PDB entry 5LXT | X-ray diffraction, 1.90 A resolution | chains C and D of the 6 polymer chains in the assembly

Chain C:
Name: Tubulin alpha-1B chain
Organism: Bos taurus
UniProt: P81947 (TBA1B_BOVIN); residue numbers follow UniProt; this construct covers 1-451
Amino-acid sequence (451 residues; each row starts with the number of its first residue):
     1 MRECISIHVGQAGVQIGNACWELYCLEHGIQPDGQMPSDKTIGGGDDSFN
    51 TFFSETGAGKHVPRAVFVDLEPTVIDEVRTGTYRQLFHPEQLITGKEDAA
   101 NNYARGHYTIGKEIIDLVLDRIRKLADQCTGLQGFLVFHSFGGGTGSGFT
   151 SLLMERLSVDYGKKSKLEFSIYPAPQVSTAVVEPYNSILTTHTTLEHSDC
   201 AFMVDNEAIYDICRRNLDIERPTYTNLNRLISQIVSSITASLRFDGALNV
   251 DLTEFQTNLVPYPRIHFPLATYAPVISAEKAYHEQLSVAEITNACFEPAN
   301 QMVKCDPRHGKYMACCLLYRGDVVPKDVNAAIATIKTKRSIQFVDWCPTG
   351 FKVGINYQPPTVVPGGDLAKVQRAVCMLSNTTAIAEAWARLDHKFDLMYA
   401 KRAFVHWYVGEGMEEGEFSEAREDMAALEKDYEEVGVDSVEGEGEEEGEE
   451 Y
Disordered / not traced: 441-451
Ion coordination: Ca2+: Asp-39, Thr-41, Gly-44, Glu-55
Small-molecule neighbours: GTP (guanosine-5'-triphosphate): Val-9, Gly-10, Gln-11, Ala-12, Gln-15, Ile-16, Asp-69, Asp-98, Ala-99, Ala-100, Asn-101, Ser-140, Gly-142, Gly-143, Gly-144, Thr-145, Gly-146, Ile-171, Pro-173, Val-177, Ser-178, Thr-179, Glu-183, Asn-206, Tyr-224, Leu-227, Asn-228, Ile-231

Chain D:
Name: Tubulin beta-2B chain
Organism: Bos taurus
UniProt: Q6B856 (TBB2B_BOVIN); the author numbering skips numbers that UniProt does not, so the offset changes along the chain: 1-42 = UniProt 1-42; 45-360 = UniProt 43-358; 369-455 = UniProt 359-445
Amino-acid sequence (445 residues; row label = number of the first residue in the row; note: 10 numbers in that range are skipped by the numbering (no residue carries them; nothing is unmodelled there)):
     1 MREIVHIQAGQCGNQIGAKFWEVISDEHGIDPTGSYHGDSDL
    45 QLERINVYYNEATGNKYVPRAILVDLEPGTMDSVRSGPFGQIFRPDNFVF
    95 GQSGAGNNWAKGHYTEGAELVDSVLDVVRKESESCDCLQGFQLTHSLGGG
   145 TGSGMGTLLISKIREEYPDRIMNTFSVMPSPKVSDTVVEPYNATLSVHQL
   195 VENTDETYCIDNEALYDICFRTLKLTTPTYGDLNHLVSATMSGVTTCLRF
   245 PGQLNADLRKLAVNMVPFPRLHFFMPGFAPLTSRGSQQYRALTVPELTQQ
   295 MFDSKNMMAACDPRHGRYLTVAAIFRGRMSMKEVDEQMLNVQNKNSSYFV
   345 EWIPNNVKTAVCDIPP
   369 RGLKMSATFIGNSTAIQELFKRISEQFTAMFRRKAFLHWYTGEGMDEMEF
   419 TEAESNMNDLVSEYQQYQDATADEQGEFEEEEGEDEA
Disordered / not traced: 281-285, 442-455
Curated features (UniProtKB/Swiss-Prot):
  - motif: Met-1 to Ile-4 (MREI motif)
  - binding site (GTP): Gln-11, Glu-71, Ser-140, Gly-144, Thr-145, Gly-146, Asn-206, Asn-228
  - binding site (Mg(2+)): Glu-71
  - modified residue: Ser-40 (Phosphoserine), Thr-57 (Phosphothreonine), Lys-60 (N6-acetyllysine), Ser-174 (Phosphoserine), Thr-287 (Phosphothreonine), Thr-292 (Phosphothreonine), Arg-320 (Omega-N-methylarginine), Glu-448 (5-glutamyl polyglutamate)
  - cross-link (Glycyl lysine isopeptide (Lys-Gly)): Lys-60 (interchain with G-Cter in ubiquitin), Lys-326 (interchain with G-Cter in ubiquitin)
Ion coordination: Mg2+: Gln-11 (together with GDP)
Small-molecule neighbours:
  - (+)-Discodermolide (7AK): Cys-213, Leu-217, Leu-219, Asp-226, His-229, Leu-230, Ala-233, Phe-272, Pro-274, Leu-275, Thr-276, Ser-277, Arg-278, Arg-369, Gly-370, Leu-371
  - GDP (guanosine-5'-diphosphate): Gly-10, Gln-11, Cys-12, Gln-15, Ile-16, Asp-69, Ala-99, Asn-101, Ser-140, Gly-142, Gly-143, Gly-144, Thr-145, Gly-146, Val-171, Pro-173, Val-177, Ser-178, Glu-183, Asn-206, Leu-209, Tyr-224, Leu-227, Asn-228
Reported in the primary citation:
  - binding site for (+)-Discodermolide: Cys-213, Leu-217, Leu-219, Asp-226, His-229, Leu-230, Ser-232, Ala-233, Phe-272, Pro-274, Leu-275, Thr-276, Arg-278, Pro-360, Arg-369, Leu-371

Interface between chain C and chain D:
Contacting residue pairs (56; chain C residue first):
  Gln-11(C) with Gln-247(D), hydrogen bond
  Lys-96(C) with Arg-2(D); Asp-130(D), salt bridge
  Glu-97(C) with Arg-2(D), salt bridge; Cys-131(D); Arg-164(D), salt bridge
  Asp-98(C) with Lys-254(D), salt bridge
  Ala-100(C) with Arg-253(D); Lys-254(D); Val-257(D)
  Asn-101(C) with Lys-254(D)
  Arg-105(C) with Arg-253(D)
  Pro-175(C) with Asn-349(D)
  Ser-178(C) with Lys-352(D), hydrogen bond
  Thr-179(C) with Gln-247(D); Leu-248(D); Asn-258(D), hydrogen bond (backbone-side chain)
  Ala-180(C) with Asn-258(D); Lys-352(D)
  Val-181(C) with Asn-258(D), hydrogen bond (backbone-side chain); Ile-347(D), hydrophobic; Pro-348(D); Lys-352(D)
  Tyr-210(C) with Asp-329(D)
  Glu-220(C) with Lys-326(D)
  Arg-221(C) with Met-325(D), hydrogen bond; Asp-329(D), salt bridge
  Tyr-224(C) with Gln-247(D)
  Lys-394(C) with Pro-348(D); Asn-349(D), hydrogen bond
  Leu-397(C) with Glu-345(D); Trp-346(D); Pro-348(D), hydrophobic; Ala-440(D), hydrophobic
  Met-398(C) with Trp-346(D), hydrogen bond (backbone-backbone); Pro-348(D)
  Lys-401(C) with Phe-262(D); Trp-346(D); Ala-438(D); Thr-439(D), hydrogen bond (side chain-backbone)
  Arg-402(C) with Phe-262(D)
  Ala-403(C) with Pro-261(D); Phe-262(D), hydrophobic
  Phe-404(C) with Val-257(D); Asn-258(D); Val-260(D); Pro-261(D), hydrogen bond (backbone-backbone); Thr-314(D); Ile-347(D), hydrophobic
  His-406(C) with Val-260(D), hydrogen bond (side chain-backbone); Pro-261(D); Phe-262(D); Pro-263(D)
  Trp-407(C) with Ala-256(D); Val-257(D); Val-260(D), hydrogen bond (side chain-backbone)
Interface residues without a listed pair, chain C (27 interface residues in all): Val-182, Glu-411
Interface residues without a listed pair, chain D (31 interface residues in all): Asp-251, Ser-324, Asn-350

Summary:
27 residues of chain C and 31 residues of chain D are in contact, with 11 hydrogen bonds and 5 salt bridges.
Polar contacts include Lys-96(C)/Asp-130(D), Glu-97(C)/Arg-2(D) and Glu-97(C)/Arg-164(D). Ligands of chain C:
GTP. Ligands of chain D: GDP and (+)-Discodermolide. From the paper: a binding site for (+)-Discodermolide at
Cys-213(D), Leu-217(D) and Leu-219(D) among others.
Chain C is Tubulin alpha-1B chain and chain D is Tubulin beta-2B chain, both from Bos taurus; the structure,
Tubulin-Discodermolide complex, was determined by X-ray diffraction together with 5LXS from the same study.
